Entry 3LAP (X-ray diffraction, 2.15 A resolution); this record covers chains A and L of the 12 polymer chains in the assembly.

== Chain A ==
Molecule: Arginine repressor
Organism: Mycobacterium tuberculosis
Reference sequence: P0A4Y8 (ARGR_MYCTU); residues 1-170 here = UniProt positions 1-170
Chain sequence (170 residues; numbered 1 to 170; the number before each row is that of its first residue):
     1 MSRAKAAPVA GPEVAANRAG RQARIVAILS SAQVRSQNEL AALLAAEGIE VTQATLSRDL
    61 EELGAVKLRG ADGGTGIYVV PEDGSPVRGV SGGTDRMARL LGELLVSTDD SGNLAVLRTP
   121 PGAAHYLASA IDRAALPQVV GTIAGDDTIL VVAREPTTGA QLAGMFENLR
Unresolved in the structure: 1-15, 83-88
Residues lining bound ligands:
  - L-canavanine (GGB), molecule 1: Pro121, Gly122, Asp146
  - L-canavanine (GGB), molecule 2: His125, Ala128, Ser129, Asp132, Thr142, Ile143, Ala144
  - L-canavanine (GGB), molecule 3: Gly145, Asp146, Asp147, Thr148

== Chain L ==
Molecule: 16-nt DNA strand
Notes: fragment: ARG box DNA segment, strand H
Sequence (16 nucleotides; numbered 1 to 16; the number before each row is that of its first residue):
     1 TTGCATCGTT ATGCAA

== Chain A / chain L interface ==
Contacting residue pairs - 13 pairs, chain A then chain L:
  Arg35(A) with DT10(L), phosphate contact
  Ser36(A) with DT10(L), phosphate contact
  Gln37(A) with DT10(L), hydrogen bond to the phosphate; DA11(L), hydrogen bond to the phosphate
  Gln53(A) with DT10(L), base contact; DA11(L), hydrogen bond to the base
  Ala54(A) with DT12(L), base contact
  Ser57(A) with DA11(L), hydrogen bond to the phosphate; DT12(L), base contact
  Arg58(A) with DG13(L), hydrogen bond to the base
  Lys67(A) with DT9(L), hydrogen bond to the phosphate; DT10(L), salt bridge to the phosphate
  Tyr78(A) with DT10(L), hydrogen bond to the phosphate
Also at the interface, not in a pair above, chain A (10 interface residues in all): Asn38
Also at the interface, not in a pair above, chain L (6 interface residues in all): DC14

== In short ==
Chain A and chain L form an interface of 10 and 6 residues respectively; the contacts include 7 hydrogen bonds
and 1 salt bridge. Among the polar pairs are Gln53(A)-DA11(L), Arg58(A)-DG13(L) and Gln37(A)-DT10(L). Chain A
binds 3 copies of L-canavanine.
Chain A is Arginine repressor (Mycobacterium tuberculosis) and chain L is a 16-nt DNA strand; the structure,
The Structure of the Intermediate Complex of the Arginine Repressor from Mycobacterium tuberculosis Bound to
its ..., was determined by X-ray diffraction (same publication as 3LAJ).
